1Y1J - chain X; structure by X-ray diffraction, 1.55 A resolution.

# Chain X
Molecule: C-alpha-formyglycine-generating enzyme
From: Homo sapiens
Sequence (311 residues; numbered 73 to 383; the number before each row is that of its first residue):
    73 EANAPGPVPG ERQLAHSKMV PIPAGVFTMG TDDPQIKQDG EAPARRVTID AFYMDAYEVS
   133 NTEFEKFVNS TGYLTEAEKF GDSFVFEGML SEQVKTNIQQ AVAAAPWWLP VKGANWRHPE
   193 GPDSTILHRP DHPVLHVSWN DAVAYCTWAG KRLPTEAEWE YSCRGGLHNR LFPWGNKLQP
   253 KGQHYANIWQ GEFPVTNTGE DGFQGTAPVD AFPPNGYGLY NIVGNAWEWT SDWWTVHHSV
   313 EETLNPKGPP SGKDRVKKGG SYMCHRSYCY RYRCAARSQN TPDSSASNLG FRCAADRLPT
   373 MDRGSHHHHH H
Not modelled in the structure: 73-85, 164-174, 372-383
Differences from the reference sequence: modified residue (336); expression tag (375-383)
Modified / non-standard residues: Cys-336 (cysteinesulfonic acid; OCS)
Cystine bridges: Cys-218/Cys-365, Cys-235/Cys-346
Glycans and other covalent adducts: N-acetylglucosamine (NAG) linked to Asn-141
Metal / ion sites: Ca2+ site 1: Glu-130, Asn-293, Gly-296, Ala-298, Glu-300; Ca2+ site 2: Asn-259, Ile-260, Asp-273, Phe-275
Residues lining bound ligands: 3-cyclohexyl-1-propylsulfonic acid (CXS): Gly-160, Met-161, Glu-192, Asp-195, Ser-196, Thr-197, His-200, Arg-201, Gln-276
What the authors report for this chain:
  - post-translational modification sites: Cys-336

# Summary
Bound to chain X: 3-cyclohexyl-1-propylsulfonic acid. N-acetylglucosamine is covalently linked to Asn-141.
Glu-130, Asn-293, Gly-296, Ala-298 and Glu-300 coordinate Ca2+ site 1. Asn-259, Ile-260, Asp-273 and Phe-275
form the Ca2+ site 2. From the paper: a modification site at Cys-336.
Chain X is C-alpha-formyglycine-generating enzyme (Homo sapiens); the structure, human formylglycine
generating enzyme, sulfonic acid/desulfurated form, was determined by X-ray diffraction, deposited together
with 1Y1E, 1Y1F, 1Y1G, 1Y1H and 1Y1I.
